Entry 5X9W (X-ray diffraction, 3.30 A resolution); this record covers chains A and B.

[Chain A (and B)]
Protein: DNA mismatch repair protein MutS
Source organism: Neisseria gonorrhoeae (strain ATCC 700825 / FA 1090)
Notes: chain B of this document is another copy of the same molecule, construct and numbering; everything in this record applies to it too
UniProtKB: Q5F5J4 (MUTS_NEIG1); residue numbers follow UniProt; this construct covers 1-814
Chain sequence (816 residues; numbered -1 to 814; the number before each row is that of its first residue; numbers below 1 keep their minus sign (Gln-1 is residue -1)):
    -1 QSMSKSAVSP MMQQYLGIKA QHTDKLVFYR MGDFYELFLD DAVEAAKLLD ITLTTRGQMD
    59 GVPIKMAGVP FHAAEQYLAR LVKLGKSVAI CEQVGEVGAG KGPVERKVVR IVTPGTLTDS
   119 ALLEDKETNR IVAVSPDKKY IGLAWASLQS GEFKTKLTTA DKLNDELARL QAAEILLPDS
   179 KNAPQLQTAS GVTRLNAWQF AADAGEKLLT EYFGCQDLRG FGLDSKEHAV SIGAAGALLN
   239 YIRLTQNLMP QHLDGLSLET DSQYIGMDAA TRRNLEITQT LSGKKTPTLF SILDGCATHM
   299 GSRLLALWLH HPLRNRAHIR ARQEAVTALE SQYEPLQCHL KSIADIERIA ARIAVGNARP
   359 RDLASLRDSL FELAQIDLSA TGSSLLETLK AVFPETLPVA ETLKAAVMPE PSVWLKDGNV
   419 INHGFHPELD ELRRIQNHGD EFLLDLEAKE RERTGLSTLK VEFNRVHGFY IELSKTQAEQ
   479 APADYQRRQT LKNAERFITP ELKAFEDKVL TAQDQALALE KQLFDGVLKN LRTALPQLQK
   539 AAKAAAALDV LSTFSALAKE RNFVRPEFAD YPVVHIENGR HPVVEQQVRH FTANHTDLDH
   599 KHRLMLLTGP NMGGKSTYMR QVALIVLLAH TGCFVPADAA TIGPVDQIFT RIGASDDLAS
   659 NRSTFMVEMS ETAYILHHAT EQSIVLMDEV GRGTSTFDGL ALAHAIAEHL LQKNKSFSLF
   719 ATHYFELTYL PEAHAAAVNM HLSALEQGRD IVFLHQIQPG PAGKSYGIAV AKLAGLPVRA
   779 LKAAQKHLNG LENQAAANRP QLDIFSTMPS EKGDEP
Disordered / not traced: 95-100, 651-660, 786-814
Construct notes: expression tag (-1 to 0)
Small-molecule neighbours: AMP-PNP (ANP; phosphoaminophosphonic acid-adenylate ester): Val582, Val586, His588, Phe589, Thr590, Pro608, Asn609, Met610, Gly611, Gly612, Lys613, Ser614, Thr615, Asp686, Glu687, Arg690, His753
UniProt features mapped onto this chain:
  - binding site (ATP): Gly607 to Ser614
What the authors report for this chain:
  - binding site for AMP-PNP: Asp686, Glu687
  - mutagenesis - E687A: decreased catalytic activity on ATP
  - catalytic residues: Glu687
  - mutagenesis - E687A: unchanged binding to heteroduplex DNA bearing a G:T mismatch

[Chain A / chain B interface]
Contacting residue pairs (63):
  Gly607(A) - Thr692(B)
  Asn609(A) - Thr662(B)
  Thr662(A) - Asn609(B)
  Met667(A) - Lys770(B)
  Ala671(A) - Lys770(B)
  Ala671(A) - Leu771(B)  hydrophobic
  His675(A) - Ala772(B)
  Gly691(A) - Asn609(B)
  Gly691(A) - His721(B)
  Thr692(A) - Gly607(B)
  Thr692(A) - Pro608(B)
  Thr692(A) - Asn609(B)
  Thr692(A) - His721(B)
  Thr692(A) - Tyr764(B)
  Ser693(A) - His721(B)
  Thr694(A) - His721(B)  hydrogen bond (backbone-backbone)
  Thr694(A) - Tyr722(B)
  Thr694(A) - Phe723(B)  hydrogen bond (side chain-backbone)
  Thr694(A) - Glu724(B)  hydrogen bond
  Phe695(A) - Phe723(B)  hydrophobic
  Phe695(A) - Glu724(B)
  Asp696(A) - Ser763(B)
  Asp696(A) - Tyr764(B)  hydrogen bond (side chain-backbone)
  Ala699(A) - Ala778(B)
  Leu700(A) - Tyr764(B)  hydrophobic
  His702(A) - Ala781(B)
  Ala703(A) - Ala778(B)  hydrophobic
  His707(A) - Ala772(B)
  His721(A) - Gly691(B)
  His721(A) - Thr692(B)
  His721(A) - Ser693(B)
  His721(A) - Thr694(B)  hydrogen bond (backbone-backbone)
  Tyr722(A) - Thr694(B)
  Phe723(A) - Ser693(B)
  Phe723(A) - Thr694(B)  hydrogen bond (backbone-side chain)
  Phe723(A) - Phe695(B)  hydrophobic
  Glu724(A) - Thr694(B)  hydrogen bond
  Glu724(A) - Phe695(B)
  Lys762(A) - Asp696(B)
  Ser763(A) - Asp696(B)  hydrogen bond (backbone-side chain)
  Tyr764(A) - Phe663(B)  hydrophobic
  Tyr764(A) - Thr692(B)
  Tyr764(A) - Asp696(B)  hydrogen bond (backbone-side chain)
  Tyr764(A) - Leu700(B)  hydrophobic
  Ala767(A) - Met667(B)
  Ala769(A) - Met664(B)  hydrophobic
  Lys770(A) - Met664(B)
  Lys770(A) - Met667(B)
  Lys770(A) - Ser668(B)
  Lys770(A) - Ala671(B)
  Leu771(A) - Ala671(B)  hydrophobic
  Ala772(A) - Ala671(B)
  Ala772(A) - His675(B)
  Leu774(A) - His707(B)
  Arg777(A) - Ala703(B)
  Ala778(A) - Ala699(B)
  Ala778(A) - Leu700(B)  hydrophobic
  Ala778(A) - Ala703(B)
  Ala781(A) - Ala699(B)  hydrophobic
  Ala781(A) - His702(B)
  Ala782(A) - Phe695(B)
  Ala782(A) - Ala699(B)
  Lys784(A) - Phe695(B)
Also at the interface, not in a pair above, chain A (41 interface residues in all): Phe663, Met664, Gly697, Arg747, Gly761, Gly765
Also at the interface, not in a pair above, chain B (41 interface residues in all): Leu674, Arg747, Lys762, Gly765, Ala767, Leu774, Arg777, Ala782, Lys784

[In short]
Chain A and chain B each contribute 41 residues to their interface, with 9 hydrogen bonds. Among the polar
pairs are Thr694(A)-Phe723(B), Thr694(A)-Glu724(B) and Asp696(A)-Tyr764(B). Ligands of chain A: AMP-PNP. From
UniProt: 8 ATP-binding residues on chain A. From the paper: the catalytic residue Glu687(A); E687A of chain A
reduces catalytic activity on ATP.
Chain A and chain B are both DNA mismatch repair protein MutS (Neisseria gonorrhoeae (strain ATCC 700825 / FA
1090)); the structure, Mismatch Repair Protein, was determined by X-ray diffraction, deposited together with
5YK4.
